Entry 4UYJ (X-ray diffraction, 3.35 A resolution); this record covers chains C and S of the 3 polymer chains in the assembly.

# Chain C
Name: Signal recognition particle 9 kDa protein
Organism: Homo sapiens
UniProtKB: P49458 (SRP09_HUMAN); residue numbers follow UniProt; this construct covers 1-85
Sequence (85 residues; numbered 1 to 85; the number before each row is that of its first residue):
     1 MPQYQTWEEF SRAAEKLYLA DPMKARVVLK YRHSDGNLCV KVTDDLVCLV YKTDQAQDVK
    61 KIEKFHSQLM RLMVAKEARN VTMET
Unresolved in the structure: 1, 76-85
Modified residues: Mse1, Mse83 (selenomethionine); Mse23, Mse70, Mse73 (selenomethionine; parent Met)
Swiss-Prot annotation at these positions:
  - modified residue: Lys52 (N6-acetyllysine)

# Chain S
Molecule: Srp RNA
Notes: fragment: alu domain, residues 1-89 and residues 289-314
Sequence (110 nucleotides; each row starts with the number of its first residue):
     6 GGGGCUAGGC CGGGGGGUUC GGCGUCCCCU GUAACCGGAA ACCGCCGAUA UGCCGGGGCC
    66 GAAGCCCGAG GGGCGGUUCC CGUAAGGGUU CCCACCCUCG GGCGUGCCUC
Construct notes: conflict U88 (A in 527046612); expression tag (6)
Modified residues: CCC (cytidine-5'-phosphate-2',3'-cyclic phosphate) at position 115

# Chain C / chain S interface
Residue-residue contacts (21; chain C residue first):
  Pro2(C) - C79(S)  phosphate contact
  Arg26(C) - G36(S)  salt bridge to the phosphate
  Arg26(C) - U37(S)  salt bridge to the phosphate
  Arg26(C) - C100(S)  sugar contact
  Val28(C) - G36(S)  phosphate contact
  Lys30(C) - C34(S)  salt bridge to the phosphate
  Lys30(C) - U35(S)  salt bridge to the phosphate
  Arg32(C) - C33(S)  salt bridge to the phosphate
  Arg32(C) - C34(S)  salt bridge to the phosphate
  Lys41(C) - U35(S)  sugar contact
  Lys41(C) - G36(S)  salt bridge to the phosphate
  Lys41(C) - C79(S)  sugar contact
  Asp45(C) - G77(S)  hydrogen bond to the base
  Asp45(C) - C100(S)  hydrogen bond to the sugar
  Asp45(C) - C101(S)  sugar contact
  Leu46(C) - G77(S)  hydrogen bond to the sugar
  Leu46(C) - G78(S)  sugar contact
  Leu46(C) - C101(S)  sugar contact
  Cys48(C) - G78(S)  phosphate contact
  Cys48(C) - C79(S)  sugar contact
  Lys52(C) - G80(S)  salt bridge to the phosphate
Also at the interface, not in a pair above, chain S (12 interface residues in all): A99

# Summary
10 residues of chain C face 12 of chain S across their interface; the contacts include 3 hydrogen bonds and 8
salt bridges. Among the polar pairs are Asp45(C)-G77(S), Asp45(C)-C100(S) and Leu46(C)-G77(S).
Chain C is Signal recognition particle 9 kDa protein (Homo sapiens) and chain S is Srp RNA; the structure,
Crystal structure of a Signal Recognition Particle Alu domain in the elongation arrest conformation, was
determined by X-ray diffraction together with 4UYK from the same study.
